PDB entry 9G8S | electron microscopy, 3.96 A resolution | chains f and l of the 51 polymer chains in the assembly

== Chain f ==
Protein: Tail sheath
Organism: Clostridioides phage phiCD508
UniProt: J9QE70 (J9QE70_9CAUD); numbering as in UniProt (aligned over 13-472)
Amino-acid sequence (460 residues; each row starts with the number of its first residue):
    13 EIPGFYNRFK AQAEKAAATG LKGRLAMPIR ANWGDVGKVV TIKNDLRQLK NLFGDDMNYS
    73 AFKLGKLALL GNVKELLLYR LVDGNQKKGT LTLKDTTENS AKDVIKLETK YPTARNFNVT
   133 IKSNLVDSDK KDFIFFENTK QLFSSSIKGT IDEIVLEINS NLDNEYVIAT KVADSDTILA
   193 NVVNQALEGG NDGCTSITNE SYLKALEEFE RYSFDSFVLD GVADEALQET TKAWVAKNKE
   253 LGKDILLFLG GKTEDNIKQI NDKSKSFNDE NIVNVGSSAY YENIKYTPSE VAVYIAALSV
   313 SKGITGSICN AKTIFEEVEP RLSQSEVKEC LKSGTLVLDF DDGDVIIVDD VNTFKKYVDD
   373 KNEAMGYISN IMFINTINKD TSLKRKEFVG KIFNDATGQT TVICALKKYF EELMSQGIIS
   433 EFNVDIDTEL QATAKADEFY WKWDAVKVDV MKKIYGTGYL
Sequence notes: conflict Ala23 (Thr in J9QE70), Ala28 (Ser in J9QE70), Ala29 (Thr in J9QE70), Ala30 (Asn in J9QE70)

== Chain l ==
Protein: XkdS-related protein
Organism: Clostridioides phage phiCD508
UniProt: J9QEB8 (J9QEB8_9CAUD); residue numbers follow UniProt; this construct covers 24-148
Amino-acid sequence (125 residues; row label = number of the first residue in the row):
    24 LDLKGSFLFD FEKGEFVKNA DGTLKKCDKV QAYKQWCQKA ILTPRYKKAA YTNIYGSEIK
    84 DLIASNLSQS AKELEITRLI KETILVHPYT KEVGEFSFNW LENSRLVEYE FDVLTIDDEN
   144 IVIDG

== Chain f / chain l interface ==
Pairs across the interface - 32 pairs, chain f then chain l:
  Asn322(f) with Ile86(l)
  Asp354(f) with Lys70(l); Lys71(l), salt bridge
  Val458(f) with Asn126(l)
  Lys459(f) with Asn126(l), hydrogen bond (backbone-side chain)
  Val460(f) with Asn126(l)
  Asp461(f) with Asn126(l); Ser127(l)
  Val462(f) with Ser127(l), hydrogen bond (backbone-side chain)
  Met463(f) with Ile86(l); Lys95(l); Trp123(l), hydrophobic; Ser127(l)
  Lys464(f) with Ile86(l); Ser127(l), hydrogen bond (backbone-backbone)
  Lys465(f) with Leu129(l), hydrogen bond (backbone-backbone)
  Ile466(f) with Ile82(l), hydrophobic; Leu129(l)
  Tyr467(f) with Leu129(l), hydrogen bond (backbone-backbone); Val130(l); Glu131(l), hydrogen bond (backbone-backbone)
  Gly468(f) with Glu131(l)
  Thr469(f) with Glu131(l), hydrogen bond (backbone-backbone); Tyr132(l); Glu133(l), hydrogen bond (backbone-backbone)
  Gly470(f) with Glu133(l)
  Tyr471(f) with Tyr132(l), hydrophobic; Glu133(l), hydrogen bond (backbone-backbone); Phe134(l); Asp135(l), hydrogen bond (backbone-backbone)
  Leu472(f) with Tyr56(l), hydrophobic; Asp135(l)
Interface residues without a listed pair, chain f (19 interface residues in all): Lys324, Tyr379
Interface residues without a listed pair, chain l (22 interface residues in all): Lys57, Pro67, Ala87, Ile99, Arg128, Leu137

== Summary ==
The interface between chain f and chain l involves 19 residues on one side and 22 on the other; the contacts
include 10 hydrogen bonds and 1 salt bridge. Polar pairs include Asp354(f)-Lys71(l), Lys459(f)-Asn126(l) and
Val462(f)-Ser127(l).
Chain f is Tail sheath and chain l is XkdS-related protein, both from Clostridioides phage phiCD508; the
structure, C3 reconstruction of extended phiCD508 needle, was determined by electron microscopy (same
publication as 9GB0, 9GB1, 9GB2, 9GB5 and 9GB7).
